PDB entry 9GUV | electron microscopy, 3.00 A resolution | chains A and D of the 24 polymer chains in the assembly

# Chain A
Molecule: 16S ribosomal RNA
Organism: Escherichia coli K-12
Sequence (1541 nucleotides; each row starts with the number of its first residue):
     1 AAAUUGAAGA GUUUGAUCAU GGCUCAGAUU GAACGCUGGC GGCAGGCCUA ACACAUGCAA
    61 GUCGAACGGU AACAGGAAGA AGCUUGCUUC UUUGCUGACG AGUGGCGGAC GGGUGAGUAA
   121 UGUCUGGGAA ACUGCCUGAU GGAGGGGGAU AACUACUGGA AACGGUAGCU AAUACCGCAU
   181 AACGUCGCAA GACCAAAGAG GGGUACCUUC GGGCCUCUUG CCAUCGGAUG UGCCCAGAUG
   241 GGAUUAGCUA GUAGGUGGGG UAACGGCUCA CCUAGGCGAC GAUCCCUAGC UGGUCUGAGA
   301 GGAUGACCAG CCACACUGGA ACUGAGACAC GGUCCAGACU CCUACGGGAG GCAGCAGUGG
   361 GGAAUAUUGC ACAAUGGGCG CAAGCCUGAU GCAGCCAUGC CGCGUGUAUG AAGAAGGCCU
   421 UCGGGUUGUA AAGUACUUUC AGCGGGGAGG AAGGGAGUAA AGUUAAUACC UUUGCUCAUU
   481 GACGUUACCC GCAGAAGAAG CACCGGCUAA CUCCGUGCCA GCAGCCXCGG UAAUACGGAG
   541 GGUGCAAGCG UUAAUCGGAA UUACUGGGCG UAAAGCGCAC GCAGGCGGUU UGUUAAGUCA
   601 GAUGUGAAAU CCCCGGGCUC AACCUGGGAA CUGCAUCUGA UACUGGCAAG CUUGAGUCUC
   661 GUAGAGGGGG GUAGAAUUCC AGGUGUAGCG GUGAAAUGCG UAGAGAUCUG GAGGAAUACC
   721 GGUGGCGAAG GCGGCCCCCU GGACGAAGAC UGACGCUCAG GUGCGAAAGC GUGGGGAGCA
   781 AACAGGAUUA GAUACCCUGG UAGUCCACGC CGUAAACGAU GUCGACUUGG AGGUUGUGCC
   841 CUUGAGGCGU GGCUUCCGGA GCUAACGCGU UAAGUCGACC GCCUGGGGAG UACGGCCGCA
   901 AGGUUAAAAC UCAAAUGAAU UGACGGGGGC CCGCACAAGC GGUGGAGCAU GUGGUUUAAU
   961 UCGAUGXAAC GCGAAGAACC UUACCUGGUC UUGACAUCCA CGGAAGUUUU CAGAGAUGAG
  1021 AAUGUGCCUU CGGGAACCGU GAGACAGGUG CUGCAUGGCU GUCGUCAGCU CGUGUUGUGA
  1081 AAUGUUGGGU UAAGUCCCGC AACGAGCGCA ACCCUUAUCC UUUGUUGCCA GCGGUCCGGC
  1141 CGGGAACUCA AAGGAGACUG CCAGUGAUAA ACUGGAGGAA GGUGGGGAUG ACGUCAAGUC
  1201 AUCAUGGCCC UUACGACCAG GGCUACACAC GUGCUACAAU GGCGCAUACA AAGAGAAGCG
  1261 ACCUCGCGAG AGCAAGCGGA CCUCAUAAAG UGCGUCGUAG UCCGGAUUGG AGUCUGCAAC
  1321 UCGACUCCAU GAAGUCGGAA UCGCUAGUAA UCGUGGAUCA GAAUGCCACG GUGAAUACGU
  1381 UCCCGGGCCU UGUACACACC GCCCGUXACA CCAUGGGAGU GGGUUGCAAA AGAAGUAGGU
  1441 AGCUUAACCU UCGGGAGGGC GCUUACCACU UUGUGAUUCA UGACUGGGGU GAAGUCGUAA
  1501 CAAGGUAACC GUAGGGGAAC CUGCGGUUGG AUCACCUCCU U
Disordered / not traced: 1492-1493
Modified residues: PSU (pseudouridine-5'-monophosphate) at position 516, G7M (N7-methyl-guanosine-5'-monophosphate) at position 527, 2MG (2N-methylguanosine-5'-monophosphate) at position 966, 5MC (5-methylcytidine-5'-monophosphate) at position 967, 2MG (2N-methylguanosine-5'-monophosphate) at position 1207, 4OC (4n,o2'-methylcytidine-5'-monophosphate) at position 1402, 5MC (5-methylcytidine-5'-monophosphate) at position 1407, UR3 (3-methyluridine-5'-monophoshate) at position 1498, 2MG (2N-methylguanosine-5'-monophosphate) at position 1516, MA6 (6N-dimethyladenosine-5'-monophoshate) at position 1518, MA6 (6N-dimethyladenosine-5'-monophoshate) at position 1519
Ion coordination: Mg2+ site 1 near G21 (its only coordinating residue here); Mg2+ site 2: A59, U387; Mg2+ site 3 near G100 (its only coordinating residue here); Mg2+ site 4: A109, G331; Mg2+ site 5: A116, G117, G289; Mg2+ site 6: A174, C175; Mg2+ site 7: U180, A195; Mg2+ site 8: G299, G558; Mg2+ site 9 near C352 (its only coordinating residue here); Mg2+ site 10: A509, A510; Mg2+ site 11: PSU_516, A533; Mg2+ site 12 near A547 (its only coordinating residue here); 43 more Mg2+ sites not listed

# Chain D
Molecule: Small ribosomal subunit protein uS3
Organism: Escherichia coli K-12
Reference sequence: C3SQX2 (C3SQX2_ECOLX); numbering as in UniProt (aligned over 1-233)
Sequence (233 residues; numbered 1 to 233; the number before each row is that of its first residue):
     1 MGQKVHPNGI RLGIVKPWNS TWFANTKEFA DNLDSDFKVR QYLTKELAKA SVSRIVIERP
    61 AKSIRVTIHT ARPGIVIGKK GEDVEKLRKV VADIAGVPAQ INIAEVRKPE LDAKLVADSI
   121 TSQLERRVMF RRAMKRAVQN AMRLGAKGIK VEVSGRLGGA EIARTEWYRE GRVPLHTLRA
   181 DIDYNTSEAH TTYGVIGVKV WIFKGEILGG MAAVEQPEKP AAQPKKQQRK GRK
Disordered / not traced: 1, 213-233

# How chain A and chain D interact
Contacting residue pairs (63; chain A residue first):
  A532(A) with Glu-161(D), base contact; Thr-192(D), hydrogen bond to the base; Tyr-193(D), base contact
  A1055(A) with Arg-156(D), hydrogen bond to the base; Glu-161(D), hydrogen bond to the sugar; Tyr-193(D), base contact
  U1056(A) with Gly-155(D), phosphate contact; Glu-161(D), phosphate contact; Ile-162(D), phosphate contact; Ala-163(D), hydrogen bond to the phosphate; Val-195(D), hydrogen bond to the sugar
  G1057(A) with Ser-154(D), hydrogen bond to the phosphate; Gly-155(D), phosphate contact; Glu-188(D), hydrogen bond to the sugar; Val-195(D), sugar contact; Gly-197(D), phosphate contact
  G1058(A) with Ser-154(D), phosphate contact; Lys-199(D), phosphate contact
  C1059(A) with Lys-199(D), salt bridge to the phosphate
  U1060(A) with Gln-3(D), phosphate contact
  G1061(A) with Gln-3(D), base contact
  U1062(A) with Gly-2(D), base contact; Gln-3(D), base contact
  G1106(A) with Arg-169(D), hydrogen bond to the sugar; Arg-172(D), salt bridge to the phosphate
  C1107(A) with Arg-169(D), hydrogen bond to the sugar; Arg-172(D), phosphate contact; Val-173(D), hydrogen bond to the phosphate; Pro-174(D), phosphate contact
  G1108(A) with Pro-174(D), phosphate contact; Leu-175(D), phosphate contact; His-176(D), salt bridge to the phosphate
  C1109(A) with His-176(D), salt bridge to the phosphate
  A1111(A) with His-176(D), hydrogen bond to the base; Thr-177(D), hydrogen bond to the base
  C1112(A) with His-176(D), hydrogen bond to the base; Thr-177(D), base contact; Leu-178(D), hydrogen bond to the base; Arg-179(D), hydrogen bond to the base
  C1113(A) with Ile-14(D), sugar contact; Leu-178(D), sugar contact
  A1188(A) with Ile-10(D), sugar contact
  U1189(A) with Val-5(D), phosphate contact; His-176(D), sugar contact
  G1190(A) with Gly-2(D), sugar contact; Gln-3(D), hydrogen bond to the sugar; Lys-4(D), phosphate contact; Val-5(D), hydrogen bond to the phosphate; His-176(D), sugar contact
  A1191(A) with Gly-2(D), hydrogen bond to the phosphate; Lys-4(D), salt bridge to the phosphate
  C1192(A) with Lys-4(D), salt bridge to the phosphate; Trp-167(D), phosphate contact
  G1193(A) with Gly-2(D), hydrogen bond to the base; Trp-167(D), hydrogen bond to the phosphate
  A1196(A) with Ile-162(D), base contact
  A1204(A) with Glu-188(D), sugar contact; His-190(D), sugar contact
  U1205(A) with Gly-194(D), sugar contact; Val-195(D), sugar contact
  G1206(A) with Thr-192(D), hydrogen bond to the sugar; Tyr-193(D), sugar contact; Gly-194(D), sugar contact
Also at the interface, not in a pair above, chain A (30 interface residues in all): U421, C1063, U1065, A1256
Also at the interface, not in a pair above, chain D (36 interface residues in all): Thr-26, Arg-127, Ala-160, Gly-171, Thr-191, Ile-196

# Summary
The interface between chain A and chain D involves 30 residues on one side and 36 on the other; the contacts
include 21 hydrogen bonds and 6 salt bridges. Polar contacts include A532(A)/Thr-192(D), A1055(A)/Arg-156(D)
and A1111(A)/His-176(D).
Here chain A is 16S ribosomal RNA and chain D is Small ribosomal subunit protein uS3, both from Escherichia
coli K-12. Entry 9GUV (30S mRNA delivery complex (closed-head)) was determined by electron microscopy,
deposited together with 9GUP, 9GUQ, 9GUR, 9GUS, 9GUT, 9GUU, 9GUW and 9GUX.
